4AOM - chains A and T; structure by X-ray diffraction, 1.94 A resolution.

# Chain A
Name: Myosin A tail domain interacting protein
From: Plasmodium falciparum
Notes: fragment: myosin-a interacting domain, residues 60-204
UniProt: Q8I4W8 (Q8I4W8_PLAF7); numbering as in UniProt (aligned over 60-204)
Amino-acid sequence (146 residues; numbered 59 to 204; the number before each row is that of its first residue):
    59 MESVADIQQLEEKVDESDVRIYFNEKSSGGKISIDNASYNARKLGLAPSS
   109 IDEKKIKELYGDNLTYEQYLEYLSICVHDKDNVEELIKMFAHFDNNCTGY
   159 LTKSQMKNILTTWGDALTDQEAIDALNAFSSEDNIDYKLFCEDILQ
Not modelled in the structure: 59-61
Sequence notes: expression tag (59)

# Chain T
Name: Myosin-A
Notes: fragment: tail, residues 799-816
UniProt: Q9UAR6 (MYOA_PLAFB); residue numbers follow UniProt; this construct covers 799-816
Amino-acid sequence (18 residues; row label = number of the first residue in the row):
   799 KNIPSLLRVQAHIRKKMV

# How chain A and chain T interact
Residue-residue contacts (54):
  Y97(A) - V816(T)  hydrophobic
  R100(A) - R812(T)
  R100(A) - K813(T)
  R100(A) - V816(T)
  G103(A) - K813(T)
  L104(A) - K813(T)
  A105(A) - R806(T)  hydrogen bond (backbone-side chain)
  A105(A) - A809(T)
  A105(A) - H810(T)
  P106(A) - A809(T)
  S107(A) - R806(T)
  I109(A) - L805(T)  hydrophobic
  H136(A) - R806(T)  hydrogen bond
  D139(A) - R806(T)  salt bridge
  D139(A) - H810(T)  salt bridge
  E143(A) - S803(T)
  L144(A) - R806(T)
  L144(A) - V807(T)  hydrophobic
  M147(A) - N800(T)
  M147(A) - S803(T)
  M147(A) - L804(T)  hydrophobic
  M147(A) - V807(T)  hydrophobic
  F148(A) - V807(T)  hydrophobic
  H150(A) - K799(T)
  H150(A) - N800(T)
  I167(A) - L804(T)
  L168(A) - V807(T)  hydrophobic
  L168(A) - Q808(T)  hydrogen bond (backbone-side chain)
  L168(A) - I811(T)  hydrophobic
  W171(A) - I801(T)  hydrophobic
  W171(A) - L804(T)
  W171(A) - Q808(T)  hydrogen bond (backbone-side chain)
  G172(A) - L804(T)
  G172(A) - L805(T)
  G172(A) - Q808(T)
  D173(A) - L805(T)
  D173(A) - Q808(T)  hydrogen bond (backbone-side chain)
  D173(A) - R812(T)  hydrogen bond (backbone-side chain)
  A174(A) - Q808(T)
  A174(A) - R812(T)  hydrogen bond (backbone-side chain)
  L175(A) - I811(T)  hydrophobic
  L175(A) - R812(T)
  A183(A) - I811(T)  hydrophobic
  A183(A) - M815(T)  hydrophobic
  F198(A) - I811(T)  hydrophobic
  D201(A) - K814(T)  salt bridge
  I202(A) - V807(T)
  I202(A) - H810(T)
  I202(A) - K813(T)  hydrogen bond (backbone-side chain)
  I202(A) - K814(T)
  L203(A) - H810(T)
  L203(A) - K813(T)  hydrogen bond (backbone-side chain)
  Q204(A) - K813(T)  hydrogen bond (backbone-side chain)
  Q204(A) - K814(T)
Also at the interface, not in a pair above, chain A (33 interface residues in all): K101, D110, K146, E179, A186

# Overview
Chain A and chain T form an interface of 33 and 17 residues respectively, with 10 hydrogen bonds and 3 salt
bridges. Polar pairs include D139(A)-R806(T), D139(A)-H810(T) and D201(A)-K814(T).
Here chain A is Myosin A tail domain interacting protein (Plasmodium falciparum) and chain T is Myosin-A.
Entry 4AOM (MTIP and MyoA complex) was determined by X-ray diffraction.
